PDB entry 4IGR | X-ray diffraction, 2.65 A resolution | chain A

== Chain A ==
Molecule: Glutamate receptor, ionotropic kainate 3
Source organism: Rattus norvegicus
Notes: fragment: Ligand-binding domain
UniProtKB: P42264 (GRIK3_RAT); numbering as in UniProt; present here: 432-546, 669-806
Chain sequence (258 residues; numbered 429 to 806; 120 numbers in that range are skipped by the numbering (no residue carries them; nothing is unmodelled there); the number before each row is that of its first residue):
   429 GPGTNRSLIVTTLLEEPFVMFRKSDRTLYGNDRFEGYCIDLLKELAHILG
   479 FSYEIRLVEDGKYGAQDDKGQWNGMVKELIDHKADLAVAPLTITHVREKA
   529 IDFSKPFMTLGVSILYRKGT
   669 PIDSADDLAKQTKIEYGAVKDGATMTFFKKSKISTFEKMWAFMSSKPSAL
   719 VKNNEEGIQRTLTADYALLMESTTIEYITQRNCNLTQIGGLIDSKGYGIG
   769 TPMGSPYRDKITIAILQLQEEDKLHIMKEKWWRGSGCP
Unresolved in the structure: 429-432, 806
Disulfide bonds: Cys751-Cys805
Construct notes: expression tag (429-431); linker (547-548)
Ion coordination: K+ site 1: Asn433, Ser480; K+ site 2: Ser452, Arg454
Ligand contacts: 3ZA ((4R)-4-{3-[hydroxy(methyl)amino]-3-oxopropyl}-L-glutamic acid): Glu443, Phe446, Tyr491, Pro518, Leu519, Thr520, Arg525, Val687, Gly690, Ala691, Thr692, Asn722, Glu739, Thr742, Tyr765
Swiss-Prot annotation at these positions:
  - binding site (L-glutamate): Pro518, Thr520, Arg525, Ala691, Thr692, Glu739
  - glycosylation (N-linked (GlcNAc...) asparagine): Asn433, Asn752

== In short ==
Chain A binds compound 3ZA. The K+ site 1 is built by Asn433 and Ser480. Ser452 and Arg454 coordinate K+ site
2. UniProt lists 6 L-glutamate-binding residues.
Chain A is Glutamate receptor, ionotropic kainate 3 (Rattus norvegicus); the structure, Crystal structure of
the kainate receptor GluK3 ligand-binding domain in complex with the agonist ZA302, was determined by X-ray
diffraction (same publication as 4IGT).
